8YYW - chains C and D of the 5 polymer chains in the assembly; structure by electron microscopy, 3.16 A resolution.

# Chain C
Molecule: Guanine nucleotide-binding protein G(I)/G(S)/G(T) subunit beta-1
Source organism: Homo sapiens
UniProt: P62873 (GBB1_HUMAN); numbering as in UniProt (aligned over 2-340)
Chain sequence (339 residues; row label = number of the first residue in the row):
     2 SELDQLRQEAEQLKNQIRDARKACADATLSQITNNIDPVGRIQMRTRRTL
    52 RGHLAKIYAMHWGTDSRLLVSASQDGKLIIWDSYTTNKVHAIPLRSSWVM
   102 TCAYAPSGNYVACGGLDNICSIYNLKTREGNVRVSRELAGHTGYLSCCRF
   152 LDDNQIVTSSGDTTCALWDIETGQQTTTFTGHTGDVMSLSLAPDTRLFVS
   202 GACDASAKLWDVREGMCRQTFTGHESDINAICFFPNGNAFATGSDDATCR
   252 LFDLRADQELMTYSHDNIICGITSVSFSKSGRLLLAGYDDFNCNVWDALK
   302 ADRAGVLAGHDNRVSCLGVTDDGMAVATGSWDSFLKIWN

# Chain D
Molecule: Guanine nucleotide-binding protein G(I)/G(S)/G(O) subunit gamma-2
Source organism: Homo sapiens
UniProt: P59768 (GBG2_HUMAN); residue numbers follow UniProt; this construct covers 7-63
Chain sequence (57 residues; numbered 7 to 63; the number before each row is that of its first residue):
     7 ASIAQARKLVEQLKMEANIDRIKVSKAAADLMAYCEAHAKEDPLLTPVPA
    57 SENPFRE

# How chain C and chain D interact
Contacting residue pairs (85; chain C residue first):
  Glu3(C) with Ile9(D)
  Leu4(C) with Ser8(D); Ile9(D)
  Leu7(C) with Ile9(D); Ala12(D); Val16(D)
  Glu10(C) with Val16(D)
  Ala11(C) with Leu19(D)
  Leu14(C) with Val16(D); Leu19(D), hydrophobic; Lys20(D)
  Lys15(C) with Leu19(D)
  Gln17(C) with Ala23(D)
  Ile18(C) with Leu19(D), hydrophobic; Ala23(D), hydrophobic
  Ala21(C) with Arg27(D)
  Ala24(C) with Lys29(D)
  Cys25(C) with Ile28(D); Lys29(D); Val30(D), hydrogen bond (backbone-backbone)
  Ala26(C) with Val30(D), hydrophobic
  Asp27(C) with Lys29(D); Val30(D); Ser31(D), hydrogen bond (side chain-backbone)
  Ala28(C) with Val30(D)
  Leu30(C) with Ala34(D), hydrophobic
  Ile33(C) with Ser31(D); Ala34(D), hydrophobic; Met38(D), hydrophobic
  Thr34(C) with Met38(D)
  Val40(C) with Leu51(D), hydrophobic
  Met45(C) with Leu50(D), hydrophobic
  Arg48(C) with Phe61(D); Arg62(D)
  Arg49(C) with Pro60(D); Phe61(D); Glu63(D)
  Tyr85(C) with Pro60(D); Phe61(D), hydrophobic
  Met217(C) with Met21(D), hydrophobic
  Cys218(C) with Gln18(D), hydrogen bond (backbone-side chain); Met21(D); Glu22(D)
  Arg219(C) with Met21(D); Glu22(D)
  Gln220(C) with Ile25(D)
  Thr221(C) with Glu22(D), hydrogen bond
  Phe235(C) with Tyr40(D), hydrophobic; Cys41(D), hydrophobic
  Pro236(C) with Tyr40(D)
  Asn237(C) with Tyr40(D)
  Leu252(C) with Leu37(D), hydrophobic
  Asp254(C) with Ala33(D)
  Arg256(C) with Asp26(D); Arg27(D); Ile28(D); Lys32(D); Asp36(D), salt bridge
  Ala257(C) with Arg27(D); Ile28(D)
  Asp258(C) with Ile25(D); Arg27(D), salt bridge
  Gln259(C) with Val30(D)
  Leu261(C) with Val30(D), hydrophobic; Leu37(D), hydrophobic
  Ser279(C) with Asp48(D), hydrogen bond
  Lys280(C) with Glu47(D); Asp48(D)
  Ser281(C) with Tyr40(D); Cys41(D); His44(D); Asp48(D), hydrogen bond
  Gly282(C) with Cys41(D), hydrogen bond (backbone-side chain)
  Arg283(C) with Leu51(D)
  Leu284(C) with Leu51(D), hydrophobic
  Leu300(C) with Cys41(D), hydrophobic
  Asp323(C) with Pro49(D)
  Gly324(C) with Pro49(D); Leu50(D)
  Met325(C) with Pro49(D), hydrophobic; Leu50(D); Pro60(D)
  Ala326(C) with Phe61(D), hydrophobic
  Asn340(C) with Asn59(D); Phe61(D)
Interface residues without a listed pair, chain C (57 interface residues in all): Arg22, Ile37, Ile43, Ser84, Ala240, Val320, Ile338
Interface residues without a listed pair, chain D (38 interface residues in all): Arg13, Val54

# Overview
57 residues of chain C face 38 of chain D across their interface, with 7 hydrogen bonds and 2 salt bridges.
Polar pairs include Arg256(C)-Asp36(D), Asp258(C)-Arg27(D) and Asp27(C)-Ser31(D).
Chain C is Guanine nucleotide-binding protein G(I)/G(S)/G(T) subunit beta-1 and chain D is Guanine
nucleotide-binding protein G(I)/G(S)/G(O) subunit gamma-2, both from Homo sapiens; the structure, Cryo-EM
structure of OXGR1 bound to alpha-ketoglutarate and Gq proteins, was determined by electron microscopy.
